9C2K - chains H and L of the 3 polymer chains in the assembly; structure by X-ray diffraction, 2.42 A resolution.

== Chain H ==
Protein: BL3-6 Fab heavy chain
Source organism: Homo sapiens
Notes: antibody fragment or engineered binder
Sequence (233 residues; row label = number of the first residue in the row):
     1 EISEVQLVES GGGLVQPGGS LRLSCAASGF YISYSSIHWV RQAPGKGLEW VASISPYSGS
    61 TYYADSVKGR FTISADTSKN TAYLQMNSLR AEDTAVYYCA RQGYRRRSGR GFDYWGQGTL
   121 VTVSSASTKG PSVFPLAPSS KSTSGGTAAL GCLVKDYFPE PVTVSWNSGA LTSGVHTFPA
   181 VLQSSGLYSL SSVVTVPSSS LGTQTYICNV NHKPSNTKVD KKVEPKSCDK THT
Unresolved in the structure: 1-2, 229-233
Cystine bridges: C25-C99, C152-C208

== Chain L ==
Protein: BL3-6 Fab light chain
Source organism: Homo sapiens
Notes: antibody fragment or engineered binder
Sequence (215 residues; numbered 1 to 215; the number before each row is that of its first residue):
     1 SDIQMTQSPS SLSASVGDRV TITCRASQSV SSAVAWYQQK PGKAPKLLIY SASSLYSGVP
    61 SRFSGSRSGT DFTLTISSLQ PEDFATYYCQ QSYSFPSTFG QGTKVEIKRT VAAPSVFIFP
   121 PSDEQLKSGT ASVVCLLNNF YPREAKVQWK VDNALQSGNS QESVTEQDSK DSTYSLSSTL
   181 TLSKADYEKH KVYACEVTHQ GLSSPVTKSF NRGEC
Cystine bridges: C24-C89, C135-C195

== Chain H / chain L interface ==
Pairs across the interface (75):
  V40(H) - F99(L)  hydrophobic
  Q42(H) - Q39(L)  hydrogen bond
  Q42(H) - Y88(L)  hydrogen bond
  G47(H) - Y88(L)
  L48(H) - P45(L)  hydrophobic
  L48(H) - Y88(L)  hydrophobic
  L48(H) - F99(L)
  W50(H) - P96(L)  hydrophobic
  W50(H) - S97(L)
  W50(H) - F99(L)
  S53(H) - F95(L)
  Y62(H) - F95(L)  hydrophobic
  Y63(H) - P96(L)
  Y98(H) - Q39(L)  hydrogen bond
  Y98(H) - K43(L)
  Y98(H) - A44(L)  hydrophobic
  R107(H) - Y50(L)  hydrogen bond (backbone-side chain)
  S108(H) - Y50(L)
  G109(H) - Y50(L)
  G109(H) - S51(L)
  R110(H) - S92(L)  hydrogen bond (side chain-backbone)
  R110(H) - Y93(L)
  G111(H) - A35(L)
  G111(H) - Y37(L)
  G111(H) - L47(L)
  F112(H) - Y37(L)  hydrogen bond (backbone-side chain)
  F112(H) - L47(L)
  F112(H) - Q90(L)
  D113(H) - L47(L)
  D113(H) - Y56(L)
  W115(H) - Y37(L)  hydrophobic
  W115(H) - P45(L)
  W115(H) - F99(L)  hydrophobic
  G116(H) - A44(L)
  Q117(H) - A44(L)
  V133(H) - E124(L)
  F134(H) - S122(L)
  F134(H) - E124(L)
  F134(H) - Q125(L)
  P135(H) - S122(L)
  L136(H) - F119(L)
  A137(H) - F119(L)
  K141(H) - F117(L)
  K141(H) - I118(L)  hydrogen bond (backbone-backbone)
  K141(H) - S209(L)  hydrogen bond (side chain-backbone)
  K141(H) - E214(L)  salt bridge
  S142(H) - F117(L)
  S142(H) - F119(L)
  T143(H) - F117(L)
  S144(H) - S115(L)
  S144(H) - F117(L)
  A149(H) - F117(L)  hydrophobic
  A149(H) - F119(L)
  L153(H) - S132(L)
  K155(H) - T181(L)
  H176(H) - N138(L)
  H176(H) - N139(L)  hydrogen bond
  H176(H) - S175(L)  hydrogen bond
  F178(H) - L136(L)  hydrophobic
  F178(H) - S163(L)
  F178(H) - T165(L)
  F178(H) - S175(L)
  F178(H) - L176(L)
  F178(H) - S177(L)
  P179(H) - S163(L)  hydrogen bond (backbone-side chain)
  P179(H) - V164(L)
  V181(H) - E162(L)
  L182(H) - Q161(L)  hydrogen bond (backbone-side chain)
  Q183(H) - Q161(L)
  S191(H) - S177(L)  hydrogen bond
  T195(H) - N138(L)
  K221(H) - E124(L)  salt bridge
  K226(H) - P121(L)
  S227(H) - C215(L)
  C228(H) - C215(L)
Also at the interface, not in a pair above, chain H (51 interface residues in all): K46, E49, A64, D65, Y114, P138, L150, V193
Also at the interface, not in a pair above, chain L (50 interface residues in all): D2, A33, S128, T130, V134, D168, K208, F210

== Overview ==
51 residues of chain H and 50 residues of chain L are in contact, with 13 hydrogen bonds and 2 salt bridges.
Among the polar pairs are K141(H)-E214(L), K221(H)-E124(L) and Q42(H)-Q39(L).
Chain H is BL3-6 Fab heavy chain and chain L is BL3-6 Fab light chain, both from Homo sapiens; the structure,
The crystal structure of HIV-1 Rev Response Element Stem-Loop II in complex with a Fab, was determined by
X-ray diffraction.
